3BYY - chains A and B; structure by X-ray diffraction, 2.20 A resolution.

== Chain A ==
Protein: T cell receptor beta chain 8.2
From: Mus musculus
Notes: fragment: Variable domain
Chain sequence (109 residues; row label = number of the first residue in the row; note: 7 numbers in that range are skipped by the numbering (no residue carries them; nothing is unmodelled there)):
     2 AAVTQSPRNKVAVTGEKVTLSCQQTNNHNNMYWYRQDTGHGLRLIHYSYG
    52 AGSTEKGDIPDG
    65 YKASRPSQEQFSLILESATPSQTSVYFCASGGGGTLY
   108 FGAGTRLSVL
Cystine bridges: C23-C92

== Chain B ==
Protein: Enterotoxin type C-3
From: Staphylococcus aureus
UniProt: P0A0L5 (ENTC3_STAAU); aligned to UniProt positions 28-264 over residues 1-237 (the alignment contains insertions or deletions, so no single offset holds)
Chain sequence (237 residues; each row starts with the number of its first residue):
     1 ESQPDPMPDDLHKSSEFTGTMGNMKYLYDDHYVSATKVKSVDKFLAHDLI
    51 YNISDKKLKNYDKVKTELLNEDLAKKYKDEVVDVYGSNYYVNCYFSSKDN
   101 VWWPGKTCMYGGITKHEGNHFDNGNLQNVLVRVYENKRNTISFEVQTDKK
   151 SVTAQELDIKARNFLINKKNLYEFNSSPYETGYIKFIENNGNTFWYDMMP
   201 APGDKFDQSKYLMMYNDNKTVDSKSVKIEVHLTTKNG
Not modelled in the structure: 1, 236-237
Cystine bridges: C93-C108
Curated features (UniProtKB/Swiss-Prot):
  - binding site (Zn(2+)): D9, D83

== How chain A and chain B interact ==
Contacting residue pairs (26):
  N28(A) - W102(B)
  N30(A) - N100(B)  hydrogen bond (side chain-backbone)
  N30(A) - W102(B)
  H47(A) - F174(B)
  G51(A) - V91(B)
  A52(A) - Y90(B)
  G53(A) - N23(B)
  G53(A) - Y26(B)
  G53(A) - Q208(B)  hydrogen bond (backbone-side chain)
  S54(A) - N23(B)
  S54(A) - V91(B)
  T55(A) - T20(B)
  T55(A) - N23(B)  hydrogen bond (backbone-side chain)
  T55(A) - F174(B)
  E56(A) - T20(B)
  E56(A) - N23(B)
  K57(A) - T18(B)  hydrogen bond (side chain-backbone)
  K57(A) - G19(B)  hydrogen bond (side chain-backbone)
  K57(A) - T20(B)
  K57(A) - N175(B)  hydrogen bond
  K66(A) - F174(B)
  A67(A) - F174(B)
  P70(A) - L58(B)
  P70(A) - N60(B)  hydrogen bond (backbone-side chain)
  S71(A) - N60(B)
  Q72(A) - W102(B)
Interface residues without a listed pair, chain A (17 interface residues in all): Y50, Y65
Interface residues without a listed pair, chain B (15 interface residues in all): D204

== Overview ==
17 residues of chain A face 15 of chain B across their interface, with 7 hydrogen bonds. Among the polar pairs
are N30(A)-N100(B), G53(A)-Q208(B) and T55(A)-N23(B). UniProt lists Zn2+-binding residues D9(B) and D83(B) on
chain B.
Here chain A is T cell receptor beta chain 8.2 (Mus musculus) and chain B is Enterotoxin type C-3
(Staphylococcus aureus). Entry 3BYY (Manipulating the coupled folding and binding process drives affinity
maturation in a protein-protein complex) was determined by X-ray diffraction.
